5K9O - chains B and F of the 6 polymer chains in the assembly; structure by X-ray diffraction, 3.39 A resolution.

Chain B:
Molecule: 31.b.09 Light Fv
Organism: Homo sapiens
Sequence (219 residues; each row starts with the number of its first residue):
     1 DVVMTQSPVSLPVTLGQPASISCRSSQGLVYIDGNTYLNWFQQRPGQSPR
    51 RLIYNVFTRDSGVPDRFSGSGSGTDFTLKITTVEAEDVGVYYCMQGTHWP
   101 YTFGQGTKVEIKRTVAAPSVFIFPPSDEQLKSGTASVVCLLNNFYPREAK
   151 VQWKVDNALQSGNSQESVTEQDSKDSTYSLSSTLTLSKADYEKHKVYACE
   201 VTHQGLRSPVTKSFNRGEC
Unresolved in the structure: 1-4, 112-113
Disulfide bonds: Cys23-Cys93, Cys139-Cys199
Glycans and other covalent adducts: covalent link Tyr37-Phe76

Chain F:
Molecule: Hemagglutinin
Organism: Influenza A virus (strain swl A/California/04/2009 H1N1)
Reference sequence: C3W5S1 (C3W5S1_I09A0); the construct lacks a stretch of the UniProt sequence, so the offset changes along the chain: 11-55 = UniProt 18-62; 56-83 = UniProt 64-91; 84-90 = UniProt 93-99; 91-116 = UniProt 101-126; 3 more segments
Sequence (505 residues; each row starts with the number of its first residue; a row labelled like 116A-116C holds insertion residues (116A, then the next letters in order)):
    11 DTLCIGYHANNSTDTVDTVLEKNVTVTHSVNLLEDKHNGKLCKLR
   55A G
    56 VAPLHLGKCNIAGWILGNPECESLSTAS
   83A S
    84 WSYIVET
   90A P
    91 SSDNGTCYPGDFIDYEELREQLSSVS
116A-116C SFE
   117 RFEIFPKTSSWPNHDSN
  133A K
   134 GVTAACPHAGAKSFYKNLIWLVKKGNSYPKLSKSYINDKGKEVLVLWGIH
   184 HPSTSADQQSLYQNADTYVFVGSSRYSKKFKPEIAIRPKVRDQEGRMNYY
   234 WTLVEPGDKITFEATGNLVVPRYAFAMERNAGS
  266A G
   267 IIISDTPVHDCNTTCQTPKGAINTSLPFQNIHPITIGKCPKYVKSTKLRL
   317 ATGLRNIPSIQSRGLFGAIAGFIEGGWTGMVDGWYGYHHQNEQGSGYAAD
   367 LKSTQNAIDEITNKVNSVIEKMNTQFTAVGKEFNHLEKRIENLNKKVDDG
   417 FLDIWTYNAELLVLLENERTLDYHDSNVKNLYEKVRSQLKNNAKEIGNGC
   467 FEFYHKCDNTCMESVKNGTYDYPKYSEEAKLNREEIDGVSG
Unresolved in the structure: 325-329, 393-409, 492-507
Construct notes: expression tag (506-507)
Disulfide bonds: Cys14-Cys466, Cys52-Cys277, Cys64-Cys76, Cys97-Cys139, Cys281-Cys305, Cys473-Cys477

How chain B and chain F interact:
Contacting residue pairs (15):
  Gly28(B) - Asn382(F)
  Leu29(B) - Asn382(F)
  Val30(B) - Asn382(F)
  Val30(B) - Ile385(F)  hydrophobic
  Tyr31(B) - Val40(F)
  Tyr31(B) - Ile374(F)  hydrophobic
  Ile32(B) - His38(F)
  Ile32(B) - Thr318(F)
  Asp33(B) - Ser39(F)
  Asp33(B) - Val40(F)
  Phe57(B) - Gly286(F)
  Phe57(B) - Ala287(F)  hydrophobic
  Phe57(B) - Asn289(F)
  Ser72(B) - Thr290(F)  hydrogen bond (side chain-backbone)
  Trp99(B) - Gln371(F)
Other interface residues (no listed pair), chain B (14 interface residues in all): Gln27, Gly34, Thr36, Val56, Gly69
Other interface residues (no listed pair), chain F (18 interface residues in all): Asp24, Ile288, Ser291, Trp350, Ile377, Thr378

Summary:
14 residues of chain B face 18 of chain F across their interface; the contacts include 1 hydrogen bond. The
hydrogen-bonded pair is Ser72(B)-Thr290(F).
Here chain B is 31.b.09 Light Fv (Homo sapiens) and chain F is Hemagglutinin (Influenza A virus (strain swl
A/California/04/2009 H1N1)). Entry 5K9O (Crystal structure of multidonor HV1-18+HD3-9 class broadly
neutralizing Influenza A antibody 31.b.09 in complex with Hemagglutinin ...) was determined by X-ray
diffraction (same publication as 5K9Q).
